PDB entry 7AOI | electron microscopy, 3.50 A resolution | chains AA and AY of the 83 polymer chains in the assembly

[Chain AA]
Molecule: mt-LSU rRNA
Organism: Trypanosoma brucei
Sequence (758 nucleotides; numbered 1 to 1176; 418 numbers in that range are skipped by the numbering (no residue carries them; nothing is unmodelled there); the number before each row is that of its first residue):
     1 AUUUUACCAA UUAAGAAGAA UAUUAUAAUA AUGGGUGUCU UAUAUUUUAA AUAAAUAUUU
    61 AAAUUCCGUG UAGUAAAUUU AUUAUUUGUA UUAUUUAUAU AAUAGGUGUA UUAUAUUUAA
   121 AUUUUAAAUU UGUUGUUUUA UAUUUAGAUA CAUAUUUAUA GAUUAAUAUA UUUAAAUAAU
   181 AUUUUAAAAU UUAUUGAACU GUAAU
   254 GUUACAGUUG U
   270 AUGUACCAAA UAAAUAUAGU AAGAUUAUUU UAGUUGAAUU AAUAAAUAAA UAUUUAUUUU
   330 UCUUUGUAAA UAUUAUGAAC AAUUUAA
   369 UUAACUAAAA UG
   404 UUUGAAUAUU
   445 UAUUUU
   456 UAUAUUUUUA GUAGGUAAAU GAAAAGUAUA AAUGGAUAUA ACUUAAUAUU UAAUAUUUGU
   516 UUAAUGAAAA GUAUUUUAU
   541 AUUGUAUAGU AUUAUUAUAG UGUAUAGUUU UUUAAAAAUA UA
   591 GUUA
   796 AAUAAAGUAU GAAUUAAUAU CAAAAUUUUA AUAAAAAUUA AAAAAUUAAA AUAGGGCAAG
   856 UCCUACUCUC CUUUACAAAG AGAACAUU
   887 AUAUGUAAUU GUAUGUUUGA UUGGGGCAAU ACUAUAUUUA UUUAUAUAGC AUAAGAACUA
   947 UAUUCUUUGA AAUUAUAAAA G
   972 GAGCAGGUUA ACAAGCAU
  1001 GUGUUUCAUC GUC
  1071 UCGUUGUAAA GCAGAUUUGU
  1095 AUAUUUAAUU UUUAUAAUUA AUAAUAAUUA AUAUAAGUAC GCAAGGAUUG AUUAUUGAAA
  1155 AAAGAAAGAA GAAUAUAAUU UA

[Chain AY]
Protein: uL24m
Organism: Trypanosoma brucei
Reference sequence: C9ZK52 (C9ZK52_TRYB9); numbering as in UniProt (aligned over 1-340)
Chain sequence (340 residues; each row starts with the number of its first residue):
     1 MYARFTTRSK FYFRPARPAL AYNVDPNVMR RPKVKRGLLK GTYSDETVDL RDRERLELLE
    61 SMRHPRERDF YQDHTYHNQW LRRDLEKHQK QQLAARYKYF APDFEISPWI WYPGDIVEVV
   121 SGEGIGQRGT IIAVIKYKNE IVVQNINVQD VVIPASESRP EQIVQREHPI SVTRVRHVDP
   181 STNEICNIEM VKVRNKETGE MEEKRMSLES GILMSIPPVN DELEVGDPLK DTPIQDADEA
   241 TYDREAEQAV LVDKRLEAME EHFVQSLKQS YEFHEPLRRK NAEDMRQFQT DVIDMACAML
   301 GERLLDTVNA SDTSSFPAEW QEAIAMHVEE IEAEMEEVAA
Disordered / not traced: 312-317
Differences from the reference sequence: variant Thr6 (Arg in C9ZK52)

[Chain AA / chain AY interface]
Contacting residue pairs - 80 pairs, chain AA then chain AY:
  U5(AA) with Arg4(AY), salt bridge to the phosphate
  A6(AA) with Arg4(AY), salt bridge to the phosphate
  A10(AA) with Ser9(AY), hydrogen bond to the phosphate; Lys10(AY), base contact
  U11(AA) with Ser9(AY), phosphate contact; Lys10(AY), base contact; Arg14(AY), hydrogen bond to the base
  U12(AA) with Lys40(AY), base contact
  A13(AA) with Arg17(AY), phosphate contact; Arg31(AY), hydrogen bond to the sugar; Arg36(AY), salt bridge to the phosphate; Leu39(AY), base contact
  A14(AA) with Arg17(AY), salt bridge to the phosphate; Pro18(AY), hydrogen bond to the base; Ala19(AY), base contact; Leu20(AY), base contact; Asp25(AY), hydrogen bond to the sugar; Arg36(AY), salt bridge to the phosphate
  G15(AA) with Lys35(AY), salt bridge to the phosphate; Arg36(AY), phosphate contact
  A16(AA) with Lys33(AY), salt bridge to the phosphate
  A17(AA) with Ala95(AY), sugar contact; Lys98(AY), base contact
  G18(AA) with His88(AY), stacking on the base; Gln92(AY), hydrogen bond to the phosphate
  A19(AA) with Asn23(AY), base contact; Gln91(AY), hydrogen bond to the sugar
  U21(AA) with Ala94(AY), phosphate contact; Pro102(AY), base contact
  U96(AA) with Tyr22(AY), hydrogen bond to the phosphate
  A97(AA) with Leu20(AY), phosphate contact; Ala21(AY), phosphate contact; Tyr22(AY), hydrogen bond to the phosphate; Gln91(AY), base contact
  U98(AA) with Ala16(AY), base contact; Arg17(AY), base contact; Ala19(AY), sugar contact
  A101(AA) with Arg14(AY), hydrogen bond to the base; Pro15(AY), hydrogen bond to the base; Ala16(AY), base contact; Arg17(AY), base contact; Lys40(AY), phosphate contact
  A102(AA) with Lys40(AY), salt bridge to the phosphate; Gly41(AY), base contact; Thr42(AY), hydrogen bond to the base; Tyr43(AY), hydrogen bond to the base
  U103(AA) with Arg8(AY), salt bridge to the phosphate; Lys40(AY), base contact
  G105(AA) with Arg4(AY), base contact
  G106(AA) with Thr6(AY), base contact
  A142(AA) with Phe13(AY), sugar contact
  U143(AA) with Phe13(AY), sugar contact; Pro15(AY), sugar contact
  U488(AA) with Arg30(AY), base contact
  G489(AA) with Arg30(AY), salt bridge to the phosphate
  A503(AA) with Arg14(AY), hydrogen bond to the sugar
  U504(AA) with Phe11(AY), phosphate contact; Tyr12(AY), hydrogen bond to the sugar
  U505(AA) with Tyr12(AY), sugar contact
  U512(AA) with Arg68(AY), sugar contact
  U513(AA) with Arg66(AY), hydrogen bond to the sugar
  G514(AA) with Arg66(AY), salt bridge to the phosphate; Arg68(AY), hydrogen bond to the base
  U527(AA) with Asn78(AY), sugar contact
  A528(AA) with His74(AY), sugar contact; Asn78(AY), hydrogen bond to the phosphate; Trp80(AY), phosphate contact
  U529(AA) with Gln79(AY), hydrogen bond to the phosphate; Trp80(AY), hydrogen bond to the phosphate
  A551(AA) with Tyr76(AY), sugar contact
  U552(AA) with Tyr71(AY), hydrogen bond to the phosphate; Tyr76(AY), sugar contact
  U553(AA) with Phe70(AY), base contact; Tyr71(AY), hydrogen bond to the phosphate; His74(AY), base contact
  U572(AA) with Arg66(AY), hydrogen bond to the base
  U803(AA) with His64(AY), base contact
  A804(AA) with His64(AY), hydrogen bond to the sugar
  U805(AA) with Glu67(AY), sugar contact
  A1160(AA) with Met1(AY), phosphate contact
Other interface residues (no listed pair), chain AA (47 interface residues in all): C7, U95, U100, A104, U502
Other interface residues (no listed pair), chain AY (49 interface residues in all): Val34

[In short]
47 residues of chain AA face 49 of chain AY across their interface; the contacts include 24 hydrogen bonds, 11
salt bridges and 1 aromatic stacking contact. Polar pairs include U11(AA)-Arg14(AY), A14(AA)-Pro18(AY) and
A101(AA)-Arg14(AY).
Chain AA is mt-LSU rRNA and chain AY is uL24m, both from Trypanosoma brucei; the structure, Trypanosoma brucei
mitochondrial ribosome large subunit assembly intermediate, was determined by electron microscopy.
